Entry 8KC7 (electron microscopy, 3.46 A resolution); this record covers chains A and E of the 6 polymer chains in the assembly.

Chain A:
Molecule: Histone deacetylase RPD3
From: Saccharomyces cerevisiae (strain ATCC 204508 / S288c)
Notes: EC 3.5.1.98
Reference sequence: P32561 (RPD3_YEAST); residue numbers follow UniProt; this construct covers 1-433
Amino-acid sequence (433 residues; each row starts with the number of its first residue):
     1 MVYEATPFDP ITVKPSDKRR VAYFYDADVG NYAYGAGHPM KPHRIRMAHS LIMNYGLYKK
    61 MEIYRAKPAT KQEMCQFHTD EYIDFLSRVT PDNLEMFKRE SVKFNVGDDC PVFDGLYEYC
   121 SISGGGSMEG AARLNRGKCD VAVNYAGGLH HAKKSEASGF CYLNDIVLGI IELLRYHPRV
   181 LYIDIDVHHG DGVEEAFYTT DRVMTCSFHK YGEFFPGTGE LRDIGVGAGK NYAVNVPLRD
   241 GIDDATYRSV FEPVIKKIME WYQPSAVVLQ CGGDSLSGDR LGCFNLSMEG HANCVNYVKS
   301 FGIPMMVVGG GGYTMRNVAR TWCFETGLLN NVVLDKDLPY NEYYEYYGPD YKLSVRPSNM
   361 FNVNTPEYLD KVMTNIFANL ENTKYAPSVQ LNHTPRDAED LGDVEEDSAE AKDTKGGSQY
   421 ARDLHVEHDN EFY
Disordered / not traced: 385-404, 427-433
Swiss-Prot annotation at these positions:
  - motif: Arg-320 to Tyr-340 (ESA1-RPD3 motif)
  - active site: His-151
  - modified residue: Thr-394 (Phosphothreonine), Ser-408 (Phosphoserine)
  - mutagenesis: His-150 (H150A: Impairs histone deacetylase activity and transcription repression), His-151 (H151A: Impairs histone deacetylase activity and transcription repression), His-188 (H188A: Impairs histone deacetylase activity and transcription repression), Trp-322 (W322A: Strongly reduces HDAC activity), Glu-325 (E325A: Strongly reduces HDAC activity), Gly-327 (G327A: Strongly reduces HDAC activity), Leu-328 (L328A: Strongly reduces HDAC activity), Leu-329 (L329A: Strongly reduces HDAC activity), Val-332 (V332A: Strongly reduces HDAC activity), Leu-334 (L334A: Strongly reduces HDAC activity), Asp-335 (D335A: Strongly reduces HDAC activity), Leu-338 (L338A: Strongly reduces HDAC activity), 1 further mutagenesis entry in UniProt

Chain E:
Molecule: Transcriptional regulatory protein RCO1
From: Saccharomyces cerevisiae (strain ATCC 204508 / S288c)
Reference sequence: Q04779 (RCO1_YEAST); numbering as in UniProt (aligned over 1-684)
Amino-acid sequence (733 residues; numbered 1 to 733; the number before each row is that of its first residue):
     1 MDTSKKDTTR SPSHSNSSSP SSSSLSSSSS KEKKRPKRLS SQNVNYDLKR RKIITSEGIE
    61 RSFKNEHSNL AVEDNIPEEE PKELLEKDSK GNIIKLNEPS TISEDSKVSV TGLPLNKGPS
   121 EKIKRESLWN YRKNLGGQSN NSEMTLVPSK RFTQVPKNFQ DLNRNDLKTF LTENMTEESN
   181 IRSTIGWNGD IINRTRDREP ESDRDNKKLS NIRTKIILST NATYDSKSKL FGQNSIKSTS
   241 NASEKIFRDK NNSTIDFENE DFCSACNQSG SFLCCDTCPK SFHFLCLDPP IDPNNLPKGD
   301 WHCNECKFKI FINNSMATLK KIESNFIKQN NNVKIFAKLL FNIDSHNPKQ FQLPNYIKET
   361 FPAVKTGSRG QYSDENDKIP LTDRQLFNTS YGQSITKLDS YNPDTHIDSN SGKFLICYKC
   421 NQTRLGSWSH PENSRLIMTC DYCQTPWHLD CVPRASFKNL GSKWKCPLHS PTKVYKKIHH
   481 CQEDNSVNYK VWKKQRLINK KNQLYYEPLQ KIGYQNNGNI QIIPTTSHTD YDFNQDFKIT
   541 QIDENSIKYD FFDKIYKSKM VQKRKLFQFQ ESLIDKLVSN GSQNGNSEDN MVKDIASLIY
   601 FQVSNNDKSS NNKSASKSNN LRKLWDLKEL TNVVVPNELD SIQFNDFSSD EIKHLLYLKK
   661 IIESKPKEEL LKFLNIENPE NQSEMHHHHH HHHPQLAMWS HPQFEKGGGS GGGSGGGSWS
   721 HPQFEKENLY FQS
Disordered / not traced: 1-32, 67-257, 479-487, 525-535, 578-733
Sequence notes: expression tag (685-733)
Swiss-Prot annotation at these positions:
  - zinc finger: Glu-260 to Lys-309 (PHD-type 1), Phe-414 to Thr-472 (PHD-type 2)
  - modified residue: Met-1 (N-acetylmethionine), Ser-68 (Phosphoserine), Ser-683 (Phosphoserine)

Interface between chain A and chain E:
Residue-residue contacts (36):
  Met-96(A) / Asn-294(E)
  Lys-98(A) / Pro-293(E)
  Arg-99(A) / Asn-294(E)
  Tyr-211(A) / Ala-455(E)  hydrophobic
  Gly-212(A) / Ser-456(E)
  Glu-213(A) / Lys-458(E)
  Glu-213(A) / Asn-459(E)
  Glu-213(A) / Leu-460(E)  hydrogen bond (side chain-backbone)
  Glu-220(A) / Pro-453(E)
  Arg-239(A) / Leu-449(E)  hydrogen bond (side chain-backbone)
  Arg-239(A) / Asp-450(E)  salt bridge
  Arg-239(A) / Arg-454(E)
  Arg-239(A) / Ala-455(E)  hydrogen bond (side chain-backbone)
  Asp-240(A) / Ser-394(E)
  Asp-240(A) / Thr-396(E)
  Met-360(A) / Thr-396(E)
  Phe-361(A) / Thr-396(E)
  Phe-361(A) / Lys-397(E)
  Phe-361(A) / Leu-398(E)  hydrophobic
  Phe-361(A) / Pro-431(E)
  Phe-361(A) / Glu-432(E)
  Val-363(A) / Ile-395(E)
  Thr-365(A) / Arg-435(E)
  Thr-365(A) / Asp-450(E)  hydrogen bond
  Pro-366(A) / Arg-435(E)
  Glu-367(A) / Arg-424(E)  salt bridge
  Glu-367(A) / Arg-435(E)  salt bridge
  Glu-367(A) / Asp-450(E)
  Tyr-368(A) / Asp-450(E)
  Tyr-368(A) / Arg-454(E)
  Tyr-368(A) / Ala-455(E)
  Lys-371(A) / Leu-449(E)
  Lys-371(A) / Asp-450(E)
  Lys-371(A) / Val-452(E)  hydrogen bond (side chain-backbone)
  Lys-371(A) / Pro-453(E)
  Lys-371(A) / Arg-454(E)
Other interface residues (no listed pair), chain A (18 interface residues in all): Arg-222
Other interface residues (no listed pair), chain E (25 interface residues in all): Phe-284, Ser-434, Cys-451, Phe-457

Overview:
18 residues of chain A face 25 of chain E across their interface; the contacts include 5 hydrogen bonds and 3
salt bridges. Polar pairs include Arg-239(A)/Asp-450(E), Glu-367(A)/Arg-424(E) and Glu-367(A)/Arg-435(E).
UniProt lists active-site residue His-151(A) and 13 mutagenesis sites on chain A.
Here chain A is Histone deacetylase RPD3 and chain E is Transcriptional regulatory protein RCO1, both from
Saccharomyces cerevisiae (strain ATCC 204508 / S288c). Entry 8KC7 (Rpd3S histone deacetylase complex) was
determined by electron microscopy (same publication as 8KD2, 8KD3, 8KD4, 8KD5, 8KD6 and 8KD7).
